Entry 7BBR (X-ray diffraction, 1.30 A resolution); this record covers chain A.

[Chain A]
Molecule: Putative TRAP transporter solute receptor DctP
Organism: Advenella mimigardefordensis DPN7
UniProtKB: R4JTF7 (R4JTF7_9BURK); residues -17 to 321 here correspond to UniProt positions 1-339 (UniProt number = residue number + 18)
Sequence (339 residues; numbered -17 to 321; the number before each row is that of its first residue; numbers below 1 keep their minus sign (Met-17 is residue -17)):
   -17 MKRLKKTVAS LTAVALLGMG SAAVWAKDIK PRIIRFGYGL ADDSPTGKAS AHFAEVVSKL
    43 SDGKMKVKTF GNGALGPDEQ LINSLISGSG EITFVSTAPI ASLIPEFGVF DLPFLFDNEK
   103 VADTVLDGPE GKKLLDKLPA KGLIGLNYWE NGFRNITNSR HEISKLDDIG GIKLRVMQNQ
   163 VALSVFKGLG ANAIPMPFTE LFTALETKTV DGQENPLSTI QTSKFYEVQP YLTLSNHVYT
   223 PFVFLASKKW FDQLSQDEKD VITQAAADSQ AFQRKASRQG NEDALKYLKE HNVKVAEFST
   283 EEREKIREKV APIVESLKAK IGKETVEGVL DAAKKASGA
Disordered / not traced: -17 to 8, 319-321
Residues lining bound ligands: 2-keto-3-deoxygluconate (KDG): Tyr20, Gly21, Leu22, Asp60, Phe76, Ser78, Asn133, Arg136, Arg157, Met159, Phe180, Asn197, Phe224
From the paper describing this entry:
  - binding site for 2-keto-3-deoxygluconate: Tyr20, Gly21, Leu22, Asp60, Ser78, Asn133, Arg136, Arg157, Met159, Asn197

[Summary]
Ligands of chain A: 2-keto-3-deoxygluconate. From the paper: a binding site for 2-keto-3-deoxygluconate at
Tyr20, Gly21 and Leu22 among others.
Chain A is Putative TRAP transporter solute receptor DctP (Advenella mimigardefordensis DPN7); the structure,
Crystal structure of the sugar acid binding protein DctPAm from Advenella mimigardefordensis strain DPN7T, was
determined by X-ray diffraction, deposited together with 7BCN, 7BCO, 7BCP and 7BCR.
